PDB entry 3DXE | X-ray diffraction, 2.00 A resolution | chains A and B

[Chain A]
Name: Amyloid beta A4 protein-binding family B member 1
Organism: Homo sapiens
Notes: fragment: PTB2 domain
UniProtKB: O00213 (APBB1_HUMAN); residues 534-667 here = UniProt positions 534-667
Amino-acid sequence (140 residues; each row starts with the number of its first residue):
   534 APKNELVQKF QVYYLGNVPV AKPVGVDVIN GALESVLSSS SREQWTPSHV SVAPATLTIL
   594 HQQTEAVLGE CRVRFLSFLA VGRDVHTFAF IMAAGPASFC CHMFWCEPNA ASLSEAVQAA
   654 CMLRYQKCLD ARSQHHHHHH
Unresolved in the structure: 534-542, 667-673
Differences from the reference sequence: expression tag (668-673)
Curated features (UniProtKB/Swiss-Prot):
  - modified residue: Y547 (Phosphotyrosine), S610 (Phosphoserine)
  - mutagenesis: Y546 (Y546F: No effect on phosphorylation by ABL1), Y547 (Y547F: Abrogates phosphorylation and stimulation of transcription by ABL1, and increases the interaction with RASD1/DEXRAS1), Y658 (Y658F: No effect on phosphorylation by ABL1)

[Chain B]
Name: Amyloid beta A4 protein
Organism: Homo sapiens
Notes: fragment: APP intracellular domain
UniProtKB: P05067 (A4_HUMAN); residues 664-695 here correspond to UniProt positions 739-770 (UniProt number = residue number + 75)
Amino-acid sequence (35 residues; numbered 661 to 695; the number before each row is that of its first residue):
   661 GAMDAAVAPE ERHLSKMQQN GYENPTYKFF EQMQN
Unresolved in the structure: 661-666, 694-695
Differences from the reference sequence: expression tag (661-663); engineered mutation A668 (Thr743 in P05067)
From the paper describing this entry:
  - mutagenesis - T668A: decreased binding to Amyloid beta A4 protein-binding family B member 1 (chain A)
  - conformationally variable residues (side-chain flip): E671
  - post-translational modification sites: Y682 (citing earlier work)

[Interface between chain A and chain B]
Contacting residue pairs (53; chain A residue first):
  V559(A) - Q678(B)
  V559(A) - Q679(B)
  V559(A) - N680(B)
  V559(A) - G681(B)
  V606(A) - N684(B)  hydrogen bond (backbone-side chain)
  R607(A) - T686(B)
  R607(A) - Y687(B)
  R607(A) - F690(B)
  L609(A) - N684(B)  hydrogen bond (backbone-side chain)
  L609(A) - Y687(B)
  S610(A) - E683(B)
  S610(A) - N684(B)  hydrogen bond (backbone-backbone)
  S610(A) - Y687(B)
  F611(A) - N680(B)
  F611(A) - G681(B)
  F611(A) - Y682(B)
  F611(A) - E683(B)
  L612(A) - M677(B)  hydrophobic
  L612(A) - G681(B)
  L612(A) - Y682(B)  hydrogen bond (backbone-backbone)
  A613(A) - M677(B)
  A613(A) - G681(B)
  V614(A) - L674(B)  hydrophobic
  V614(A) - M677(B)  hydrogen bond (backbone-backbone)
  V614(A) - Q678(B)
  G615(A) - Q678(B)  hydrogen bond (backbone-side chain)
  R616(A) - Q678(B)  hydrogen bond (backbone-side chain)
  V618(A) - L674(B)  hydrophobic
  V618(A) - Q678(B)
  A626(A) - Y687(B)  hydrophobic
  F632(A) - Y687(B)
  N642(A) - E670(B)
  A644(A) - E670(B)
  A644(A) - L674(B)  hydrophobic
  S647(A) - M677(B)
  E648(A) - H673(B)  salt bridge
  Q651(A) - H673(B)  hydrogen bond
  Q651(A) - M677(B)
  Q651(A) - Y682(B)
  C654(A) - Y682(B)  hydrophobic
  C654(A) - N684(B)
  C654(A) - T686(B)  hydrogen bond (backbone-side chain)
  M655(A) - Y682(B)
  R657(A) - T686(B)
  Y658(A) - P685(B)  hydrophobic
  Y658(A) - T686(B)  hydrogen bond (backbone-side chain)
  Y658(A) - F689(B)  hydrophobic
  C661(A) - T686(B)
  C661(A) - F689(B)  hydrophobic
  C661(A) - F690(B)  hydrophobic
  R665(A) - F689(B)
  R665(A) - F690(B)
  R665(A) - M693(B)
Interface residues without a listed pair, chain A (30 interface residues in all): P556, V557, F608, D617, L662
From the paper, about this interface:
  - interface residues, chain B: E670(B)

[In short]
The interface between chain A and chain B involves 30 residues on one side and 17 on the other; the contacts
include 10 hydrogen bonds and 1 salt bridge. Polar pairs include E648(A)-H673(B), V606(A)-N684(B) and
L609(A)-N684(B). From the paper: T668A of chain B reduces binding to Amyloid beta A4 protein-binding family B
member 1 (chain A); the interface residue E670(B).
Here chain A is Amyloid beta A4 protein-binding family B member 1 and chain B is Amyloid beta A4 protein, both
from Homo sapiens. Entry 3DXE (Crystal structure of the intracellular domain of human APP (T668A mutant) in
complex with Fe65-PTB2) was determined by X-ray diffraction, deposited together with 3DXC and 3DXD.
